6ALF - chains J and K of the 8 polymer chains in the assembly; structure by electron microscopy, 4.10 A resolution (low resolution: residue-level contacts below are approximate; hydrogen-bond / salt-bridge calls are withheld).

== Chain J ==
Protein: DNA-directed RNA polymerase subunit beta'
Source organism: Escherichia coli (strain K12)
Notes: EC 2.7.7.6
Reference sequence: P0A8T7 (RPOC_ECOLI); residue numbers follow UniProt; this construct covers 1-1407
Chain sequence (1407 residues; each row starts with the number of its first residue):
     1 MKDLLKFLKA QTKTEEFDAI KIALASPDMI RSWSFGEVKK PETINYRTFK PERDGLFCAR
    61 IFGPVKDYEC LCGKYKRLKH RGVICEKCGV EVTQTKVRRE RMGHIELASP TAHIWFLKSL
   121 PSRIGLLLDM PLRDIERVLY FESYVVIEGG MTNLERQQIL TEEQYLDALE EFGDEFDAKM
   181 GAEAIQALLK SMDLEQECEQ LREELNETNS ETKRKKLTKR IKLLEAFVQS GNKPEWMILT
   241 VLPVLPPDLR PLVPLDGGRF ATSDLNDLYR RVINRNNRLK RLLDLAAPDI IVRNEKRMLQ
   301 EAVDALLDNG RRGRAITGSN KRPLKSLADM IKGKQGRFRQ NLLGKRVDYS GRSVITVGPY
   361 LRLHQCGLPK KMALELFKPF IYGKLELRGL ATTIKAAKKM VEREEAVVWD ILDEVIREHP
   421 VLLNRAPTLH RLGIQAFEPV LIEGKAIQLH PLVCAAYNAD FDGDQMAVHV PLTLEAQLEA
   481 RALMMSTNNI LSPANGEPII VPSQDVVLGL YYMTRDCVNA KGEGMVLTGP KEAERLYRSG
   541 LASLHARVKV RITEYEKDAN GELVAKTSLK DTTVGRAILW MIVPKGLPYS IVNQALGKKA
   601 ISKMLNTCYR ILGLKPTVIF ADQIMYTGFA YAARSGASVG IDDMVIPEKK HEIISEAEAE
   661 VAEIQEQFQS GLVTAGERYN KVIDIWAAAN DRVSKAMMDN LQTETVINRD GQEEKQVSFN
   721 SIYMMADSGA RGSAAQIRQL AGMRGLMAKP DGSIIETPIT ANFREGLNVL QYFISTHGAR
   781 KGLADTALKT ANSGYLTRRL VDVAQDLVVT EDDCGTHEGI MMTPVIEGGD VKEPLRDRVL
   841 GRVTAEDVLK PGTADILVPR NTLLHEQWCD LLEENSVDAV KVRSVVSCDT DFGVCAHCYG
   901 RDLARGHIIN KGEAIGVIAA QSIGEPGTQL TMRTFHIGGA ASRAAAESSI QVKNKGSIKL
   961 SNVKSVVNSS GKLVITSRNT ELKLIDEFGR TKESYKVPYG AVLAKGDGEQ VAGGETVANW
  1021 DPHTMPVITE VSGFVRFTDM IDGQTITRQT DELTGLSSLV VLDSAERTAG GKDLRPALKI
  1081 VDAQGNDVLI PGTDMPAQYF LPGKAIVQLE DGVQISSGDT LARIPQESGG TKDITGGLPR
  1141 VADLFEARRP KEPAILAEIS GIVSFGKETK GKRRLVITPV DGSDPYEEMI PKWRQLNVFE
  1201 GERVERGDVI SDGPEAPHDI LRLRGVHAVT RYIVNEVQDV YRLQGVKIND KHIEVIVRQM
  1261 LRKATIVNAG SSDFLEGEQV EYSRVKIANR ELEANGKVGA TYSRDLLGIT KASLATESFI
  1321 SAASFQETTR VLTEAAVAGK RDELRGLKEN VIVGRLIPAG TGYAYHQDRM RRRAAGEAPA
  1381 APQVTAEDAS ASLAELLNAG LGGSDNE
Disordered / not traced: 1-15, 934-947, 1127-1133, 1374-1407
Bound ions: Zn2+ site 1: Cys72, Cys85, Cys88; Mg2+: Asp462, Asp464 (shared with 1 residue of chain R); Zn2+ site 2: Cys814, Cys888, Cys895, Cys898
UniProt features mapped onto this chain:
  - binding site (Zn(2+)): Cys70, Cys72, Cys85, Cys88, Cys814, Cys888, Cys895, Cys898
  - binding site (Mg(2+)): Asp460, Asp462, Asp464
  - modified residue: Lys983 (N6-acetyllysine)
  - mutagenesis: Gln504 (Q504P: Resistant to antibiotics salinamide A and B), Asn690 (N690D: Resistant to antibiotics salinamide A and B), Met697 (M697V: Resistant to antibiotics salinamide A and B), Ala735 (A735T: Resistant to antibiotics salinamide A and B), Arg738 (R738C/H/P/S: Resistant to antibiotics salinamide A and B), Ala748 (A748E: Resistant to antibiotics salinamide A and B), Pro758 (P758S/T: Resistant to antibiotics salinamide A and B), Phe763 (F763C: Resistant to antibiotics salinamide A and B), Ser775 (S775A: Resistant to antibiotics salinamide A and B), Ala779 (A779T/V: Resistant to antibiotics salinamide A and B), Arg780 (R780C: Resistant to antibiotics salinamide A and B), Gly782 (G782A/C: Resistant to antibiotics salinamide A and B), 1 further mutagenesis entry in UniProt
What the authors report for this chain:
  - binding site for the 29-nt DNA strand: Arg47
  - binding site for the 20-nt RNA strand: Arg322

== Chain K ==
Protein: DNA-directed RNA polymerase subunit omega
Source organism: Escherichia coli (strain K12)
Notes: EC 2.7.7.6
Reference sequence: P0A800 (RPOZ_ECOLI); residue numbers follow UniProt; this construct covers 1-80
Chain sequence (80 residues; each row starts with the number of its first residue):
     1 MARVTVQDAV EKIGNRFDLV LVAARRARQM QVGGKDPLVP EENDKTTVIA LREIEEGLIN
    61 NQILDVRERQ EQQEQEAAEL
Disordered / not traced: 1

== Interface between chain J and chain K ==
Residue-residue contacts (44; chain J residue first):
  His364(J) - Arg3(K)
  Glu414(J) - Lys45(K)
  Val415(J) - Lys45(K)
  Arg417(J) - Glu42(K)
  Arg417(J) - Asn43(K)
  Arg417(J) - Lys45(K)
  Glu418(J) - Lys45(K)
  Glu418(J) - Val48(K)
  His419(J) - Lys45(K)
  Leu474(J) - Ala27(K)
  Leu474(J) - Arg28(K)
  Leu474(J) - Thr47(K)
  Glu475(J) - Val20(K)
  Glu475(J) - Ala24(K)
  Glu475(J) - Arg28(K)
  Gln477(J) - Thr47(K)
  Leu478(J) - Val20(K)
  Leu478(J) - Ala23(K)
  Leu478(J) - Ala24(K)
  Leu478(J) - Thr47(K)
  Leu478(J) - Leu51(K)
  Glu479(J) - Val20(K)
  Arg481(J) - Arg3(K)
  Arg481(J) - Thr47(K)
  Arg481(J) - Val48(K)
  Arg481(J) - Leu51(K)
  Ala482(J) - Val6(K)
  Ala482(J) - Arg16(K)
  Leu483(J) - Arg16(K)
  Leu483(J) - Phe17(K)
  Thr487(J) - Val4(K)
  Asn488(J) - Val6(K)
  Asn488(J) - Arg16(K)
  Leu614(J) - Thr5(K)
  Lys615(J) - Thr5(K)
  Lys615(J) - Asp8(K)
  Arg905(J) - Arg16(K)
  Asn910(J) - Gly14(K)
  Asn910(J) - Asn15(K)
  Glu913(J) - Phe17(K)
  Gly1360(J) - Phe17(K)
  Thr1361(J) - Leu21(K)
  Ala1364(J) - Asp18(K)
  Ala1364(J) - Leu21(K)
Interface residues without a listed pair, chain J (29 interface residues in all): Arg362, Ile416, Thr473, Gly912, Ala1359
Interface residues without a listed pair, chain K (27 interface residues in all): Gln7, Leu19, Gln31, Asp44, Thr46

== Overview ==
The interface between chain J and chain K involves 29 residues on one side and 27 on the other. UniProt lists
8 Zn2+-binding residues, 3 Mg2+-binding residues and 13 mutagenesis sites on chain J. From the paper: a
binding site for the 29-nt DNA strand at Arg47(J); a binding site for the 20-nt RNA strand at Arg322(J).
Chain J is DNA-directed RNA polymerase subunit beta' and chain K is DNA-directed RNA polymerase subunit omega,
both from Escherichia coli (strain K12); the structure, CryoEM structure of crosslinked E.coli RNA polymerase
elongation complex, was determined by electron microscopy, deposited together with 6ALG and 6ALH.
